Entry 1COH (X-ray diffraction, 2.90 A resolution); this record covers chains A and C of the 4 polymer chains in the assembly.

# Chain A (and C)
Molecule: Hemoglobin (ferrous carbonmonoxy) (alpha chain)
Organism: Homo sapiens
Notes: chain C of this document is another copy of the same molecule, construct and numbering; everything in this record applies to it too
Reference sequence: P69905 (HBA_HUMAN); numbering as in UniProt (aligned over 1-141)
Amino-acid sequence (141 residues; numbered 1 to 141; the number before each row is that of its first residue):
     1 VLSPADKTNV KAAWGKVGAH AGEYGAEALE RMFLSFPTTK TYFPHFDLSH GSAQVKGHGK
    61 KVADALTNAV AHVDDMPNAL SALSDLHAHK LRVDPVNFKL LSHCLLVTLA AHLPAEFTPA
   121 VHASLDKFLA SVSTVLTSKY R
UniProt features mapped onto this chain:
  - site: Lys-61 (Not glycated)
  - natural variant: Asp-6 (A6D: In J-Toronto; this construct carries the variant), Ala-13 (A13D: In J-Paris 1/J-Aljezur), Glu-27 (A27E: In Shenyang; this construct carries the variant), Lys-61 (K61N: In Zambia; deletion: In Clinic), Asp-64 (A64D: In Pontoise; this construct carries the variant), Asp-75 (D75A: In Lille; D75G: In Chapel Hill; D75N: In G-Pest), Ala-111 (A111D: In Petah Tikva)
Ion coordination: heme Fe: His-87 (together with carbon monoxide)
Small-molecule neighbours:
  - carbon monoxide (CMO): Leu-29, Phe-43, His-58, Val-62, His-87
  - heme (HEM): Met-32, Thr-39, Tyr-42, Phe-43, His-45, Phe-46, His-58, Lys-61, Val-62, Ala-65, Leu-66, Leu-83, Leu-86, His-87, Leu-91, Val-93, Asn-97, Phe-98, Leu-101, Val-132, Leu-136

# How chain A and chain C interact
Pairs across the interface - 4 pairs, chain A then chain C:
  Asp-126(A) with Arg-141(C), salt bridge
  Lys-127(A) with Arg-141(C), hydrogen bond (side chain-backbone)
  Arg-141(A) with Asp-126(C), salt bridge; Lys-127(C), hydrogen bond (backbone-side chain)
Other interface residues (no listed pair), chain A (6 interface residues in all): Val-1, Ala-123, Ala-130
Other interface residues (no listed pair), chain C (5 interface residues in all): Ala-130, Ser-138

# Summary
Chain A and chain C form an interface of 6 and 5 residues respectively, with 2 hydrogen bonds and 2 salt
bridges. Among the polar pairs are Asp-126(A)/Arg-141(C) and Lys-127(A)/Arg-141(C). Bound to chain A: heme and
carbon monoxide.
Both chains are Hemoglobin (ferrous carbonmonoxy) (alpha chain) (Homo sapiens). Entry 1COH (Structure of
haemoglobin in the deoxy quaternary state with ligand bound at the alpha haems) was determined by X-ray
diffraction.
